Entry 9D7U (electron microscopy, 3.97 A resolution); this record covers chain A.

== Chain A ==
Molecule: Green fluorescence protein, MFS-type transporter SLC18B1, membrane protein and fusion partners
From: Homo sapiens
UniProtKB: chimeric construct of A0A125NTU3, Q6NT16: residues 2-231 from A0A125NTU3 (A0A125NTU3_HYPSL) positions 2-231 (same numbers); residues 232-638 from Q6NT16 positions 25-431 (UniProt number = residue number - 207)
Chain sequence (751 residues; row label = number of the first residue in the row):
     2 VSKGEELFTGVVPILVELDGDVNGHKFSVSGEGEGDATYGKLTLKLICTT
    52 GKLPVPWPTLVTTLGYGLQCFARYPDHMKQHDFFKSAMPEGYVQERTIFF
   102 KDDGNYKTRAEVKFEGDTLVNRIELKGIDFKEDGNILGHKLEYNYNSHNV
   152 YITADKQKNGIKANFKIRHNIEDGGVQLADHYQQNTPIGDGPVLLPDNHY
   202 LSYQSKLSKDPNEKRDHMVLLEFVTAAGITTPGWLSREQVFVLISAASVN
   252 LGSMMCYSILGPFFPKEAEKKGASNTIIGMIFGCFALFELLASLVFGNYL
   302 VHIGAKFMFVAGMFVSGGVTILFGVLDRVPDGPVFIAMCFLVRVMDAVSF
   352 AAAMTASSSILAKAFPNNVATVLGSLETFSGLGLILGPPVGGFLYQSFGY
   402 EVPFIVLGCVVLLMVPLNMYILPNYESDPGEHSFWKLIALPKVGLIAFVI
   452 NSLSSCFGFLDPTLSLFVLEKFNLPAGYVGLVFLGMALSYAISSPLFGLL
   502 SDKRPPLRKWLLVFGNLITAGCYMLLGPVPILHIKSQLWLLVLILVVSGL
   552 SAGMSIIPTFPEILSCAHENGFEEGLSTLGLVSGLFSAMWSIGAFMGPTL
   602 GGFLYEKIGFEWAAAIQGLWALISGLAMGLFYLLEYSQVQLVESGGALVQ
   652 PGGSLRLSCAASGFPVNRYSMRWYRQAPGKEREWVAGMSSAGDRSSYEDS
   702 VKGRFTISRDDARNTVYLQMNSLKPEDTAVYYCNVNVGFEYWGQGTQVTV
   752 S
Differences from the reference sequence: conflict Val2 (Leu in A0A125NTU3), Leu47 (Phe in A0A125NTU3), Leu65 (Phe in A0A125NTU3), Thr154 (Met in A0A125NTU3), Ala164 (Val in A0A125NTU3), Gly176 (Ser in A0A125NTU3), Lys207 (Ala in A0A125NTU3)
Cystine bridges: Cys660-Cys734

== Summary ==
Chain A is Green fluorescence protein, MFS-type transporter SLC18B1, membrane protein and fusion partners
(Homo sapiens); the structure, The low pH structure, was determined by electron microscopy, deposited together
with 9D7V, 9D7W and 9D7X.
